PDB entry 6Z9P | electron microscopy, 3.90 A resolution | chains X and L of the 16 polymer chains in the assembly

# Chain X
Molecule: DNA-directed RNA polymerase subunit beta
Organism: Escherichia coli
Notes: EC 2.7.7.6
UniProt: P0A8V4 (RPOB_ECO57); numbering as in UniProt (aligned over 1-1342)
Sequence (1342 residues; each row starts with the number of its first residue):
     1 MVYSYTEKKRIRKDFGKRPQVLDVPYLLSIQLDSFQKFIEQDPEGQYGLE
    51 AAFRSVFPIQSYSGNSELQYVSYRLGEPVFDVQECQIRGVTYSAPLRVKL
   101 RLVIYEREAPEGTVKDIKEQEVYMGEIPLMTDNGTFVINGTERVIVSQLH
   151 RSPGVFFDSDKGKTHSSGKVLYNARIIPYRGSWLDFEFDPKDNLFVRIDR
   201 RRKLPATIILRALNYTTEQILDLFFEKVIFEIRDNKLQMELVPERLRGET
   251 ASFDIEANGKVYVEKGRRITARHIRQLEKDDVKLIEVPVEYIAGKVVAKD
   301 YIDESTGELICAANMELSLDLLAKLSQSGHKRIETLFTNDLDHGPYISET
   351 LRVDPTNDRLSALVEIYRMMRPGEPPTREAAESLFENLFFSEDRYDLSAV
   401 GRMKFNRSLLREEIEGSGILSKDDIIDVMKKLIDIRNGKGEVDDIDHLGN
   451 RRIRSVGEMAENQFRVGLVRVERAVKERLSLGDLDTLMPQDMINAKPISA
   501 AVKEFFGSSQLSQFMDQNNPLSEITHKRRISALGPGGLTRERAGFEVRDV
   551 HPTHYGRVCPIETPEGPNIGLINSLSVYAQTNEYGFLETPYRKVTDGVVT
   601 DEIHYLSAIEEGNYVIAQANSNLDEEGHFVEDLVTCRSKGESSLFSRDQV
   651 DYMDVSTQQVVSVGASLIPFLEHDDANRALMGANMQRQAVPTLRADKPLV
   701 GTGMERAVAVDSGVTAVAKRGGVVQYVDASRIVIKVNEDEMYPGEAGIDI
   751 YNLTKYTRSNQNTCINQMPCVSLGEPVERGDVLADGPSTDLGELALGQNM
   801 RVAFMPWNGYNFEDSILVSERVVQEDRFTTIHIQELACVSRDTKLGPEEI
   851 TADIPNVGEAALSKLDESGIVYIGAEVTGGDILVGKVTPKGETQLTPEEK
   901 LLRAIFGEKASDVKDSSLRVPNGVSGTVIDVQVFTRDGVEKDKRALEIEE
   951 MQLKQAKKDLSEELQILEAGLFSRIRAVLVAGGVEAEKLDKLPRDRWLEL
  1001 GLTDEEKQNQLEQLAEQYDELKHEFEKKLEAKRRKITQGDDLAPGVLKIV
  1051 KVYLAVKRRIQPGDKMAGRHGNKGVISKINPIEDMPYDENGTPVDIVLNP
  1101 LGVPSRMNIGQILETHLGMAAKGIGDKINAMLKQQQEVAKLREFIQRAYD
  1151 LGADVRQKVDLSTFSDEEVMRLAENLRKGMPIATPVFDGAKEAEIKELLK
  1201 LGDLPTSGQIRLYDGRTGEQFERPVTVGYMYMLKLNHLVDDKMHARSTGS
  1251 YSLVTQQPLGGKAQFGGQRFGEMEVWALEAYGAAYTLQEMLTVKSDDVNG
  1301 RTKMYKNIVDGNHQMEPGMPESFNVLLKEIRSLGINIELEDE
Disordered / not traced: 1, 1342
Curated features (UniProtKB/Swiss-Prot):
  - modified residue (N6-acetyllysine): Lys1022, Lys1200

# Chain L
Molecule: template strand
Sequence (50 nucleotides; numbered -14 to 35; the number before each row is that of its first residue; numbers below 1 keep their minus sign (DG-14 is residue -14)):
   -14 GTTATCCGCTCACAATGCCACACGCGCTGCTCGGCCGTTATTCGCAGCCC
Disordered / not traced: -14 to -13, 22-35

# Interface between chain X and chain L
Pairs across the interface - 20 pairs, chain X then chain L:
  Asn139(X) with DG9(L), hydrogen bond to the phosphate
  Arg143(X) with DC8(L), hydrogen bond to the phosphate; DG9(L), salt bridge to the phosphate
  Arg202(X) with DT-5(L), phosphate contact
  Lys203(X) with DC-6(L), salt bridge to the phosphate
  Lys496(X) with DT13(L), sugar contact
  Ser508(X) with DG9(L), sugar contact
  Phe514(X) with DA7(L), sugar contact
  Glu541(X) with DA0(L), sugar contact
  Arg542(X) with DA0(L), base contact
  Pro1044(X) with DC12(L), phosphate contact
  Lys1242(X) with DA5(L), sugar contact
  Gly1261(X) with DA5(L), phosphate contact
  Lys1262(X) with DA5(L), phosphate contact; DC6(L), phosphate contact
  Ala1263(X) with DC6(L), phosphate contact
  Gln1268(X) with DC4(L), sugar contact
  Arg1269(X) with DC3(L), salt bridge to the phosphate; DC4(L), phosphate contact
  Met1273(X) with DG2(L), sugar contact
Other interface residues (no listed pair), chain X (21 interface residues in all): Arg758, Asn762, Gly1271, Glu1272
Other interface residues (no listed pair), chain L (15 interface residues in all): DT1, DC10

# Summary
21 residues of chain X face 15 of chain L across their interface, with 2 hydrogen bonds and 3 salt bridges.
Polar pairs include Asn139(X)-DG9(L), Arg143(X)-DC8(L) and Arg143(X)-DG9(L).
Chain X is DNA-directed RNA polymerase subunit beta (Escherichia coli) and chain L is template strand; the
structure, Transcription termination intermediate complex 1, was determined by electron microscopy (same
publication as 6Z9Q, 6Z9R, 6Z9S, 6Z9T, 7ADB, 7ADC, 7ADD and 7ADE).
